6LHK - chains B and C of the 4 polymer chains in the assembly; structure by electron microscopy, 2.65 A resolution.

[Chain B]
Molecule: VP2 protein
Organism: Coxsackievirus A16
Notes: EC 3.4.22.29, 3.6.1.15, 3.4.22.28, 2.7.7.48
UniProt: A0A1D3TZV2 (A0A1D3TZV2_9ENTO); residues 1-254 here correspond to UniProt positions 70-323 (UniProt number = residue number + 69)
Amino-acid sequence (254 residues; numbered 1 to 254; the number before each row is that of its first residue):
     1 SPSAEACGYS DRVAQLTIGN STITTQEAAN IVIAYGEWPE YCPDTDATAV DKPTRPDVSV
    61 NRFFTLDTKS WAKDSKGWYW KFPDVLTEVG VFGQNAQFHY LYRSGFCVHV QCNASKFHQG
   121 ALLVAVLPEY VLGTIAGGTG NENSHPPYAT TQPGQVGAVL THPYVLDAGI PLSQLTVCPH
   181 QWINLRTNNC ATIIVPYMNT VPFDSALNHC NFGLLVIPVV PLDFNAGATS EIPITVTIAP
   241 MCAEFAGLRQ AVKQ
Not modelled in the structure: 1-9

[Chain C]
Molecule: VP3 protein
Organism: Coxsackievirus A16
Notes: EC 3.4.22.29, 3.6.1.15, 3.4.22.28, 2.7.7.48
UniProt: A0A2R4NBT3 (A0A2R4NBT3_9ENTO); residues 1-242 here correspond to UniProt positions 324-565 (UniProt number = residue number + 323)
Amino-acid sequence (242 residues; row label = number of the first residue in the row):
     1 GIPTELKPGT NQFLTTDDGV SAPILPGFHP TPPIHIPGEV HNLLEICRVE TILEVNNLKT
    61 NETTPMQRLC FPVSVQSKTG ELCAAFRADP GRDGPWQSTI LGQLCRYYTQ WSGSLEVTFM
   121 FAGSFMATGK MLIAYTPPGG NVPADRITAM LGTHVIWDFG LQSSVTLVVP WISNTHYRAH
   181 ARAGYFDYYT TGIITIWYQT NYVVPIGAPT TAYIVALAAA QDNFTMKLCK DTEDIEQTAN
   241 IQ

[How chain B and chain C interact]
Contacting residue pairs (64; chain B residue first):
  Y35(B) - G38(C)
  E37(B) - H35(C)  salt bridge
  E37(B) - P37(C)
  D46(B) - I34(C)
  D46(B) - H35(C)
  K116(B) - S124(C)
  K116(B) - F125(C)  hydrogen bond (backbone-backbone)
  K116(B) - M126(C)
  F117(B) - S124(C)
  F117(B) - M126(C)  hydrophobic
  F117(B) - I206(C)
  F117(B) - G207(C)
  F117(B) - A208(C)  hydrophobic
  F117(B) - P209(C)
  H118(B) - S124(C)
  Q119(B) - A122(C)
  Q119(B) - G123(C)
  Q119(B) - S124(C)
  Q119(B) - P209(C)
  Q119(B) - T211(C)  hydrogen bond (side chain-backbone)
  Q119(B) - A212(C)
  N143(B) - Q242(C)
  Y164(B) - E54(C)  hydrogen bond
  Y164(B) - P65(C)
  Y164(B) - M66(C)  hydrophobic
  L172(B) - M66(C)  hydrophobic
  L172(B) - L69(C)  hydrophobic
  S173(B) - T51(C)
  S173(B) - I52(C)  hydrogen bond (backbone-backbone)
  S173(B) - L69(C)
  S173(B) - S98(C)  hydrogen bond (side chain-backbone)
  Q174(B) - T51(C)
  Q174(B) - S98(C)
  Q174(B) - T99(C)
  Q174(B) - I100(C)  hydrogen bond (side chain-backbone)
  T176(B) - V49(C)
  T176(B) - E50(C)  hydrogen bond (side chain-backbone)
  T176(B) - T51(C)
  V177(B) - I46(C)  hydrophobic
  V177(B) - V49(C)  hydrophobic
  W182(B) - M120(C)  hydrophobic
  N184(B) - F121(C)  hydrogen bond (side chain-backbone)
  N184(B) - A122(C)
  R186(B) - F121(C)
  R186(B) - G123(C)
  R186(B) - S124(C)  hydrogen bond (side chain-backbone)
  R186(B) - F125(C)
  R186(B) - A127(C)
  R186(B) - G160(C)  hydrogen bond (side chain-backbone)
  T187(B) - S163(C)
  Y197(B) - P37(C)
  M198(B) - P37(C)  hydrophobic
  N199(B) - I36(C)
  T200(B) - I34(C)
  V201(B) - I34(C)
  P202(B) - I34(C)
  P218(B) - M66(C)
  V220(B) - A122(C)  hydrophobic
  V220(B) - Y213(C)  hydrophobic
  V220(B) - V215(C)  hydrophobic
  D223(B) - P209(C)
  N225(B) - G207(C)
  N225(B) - A208(C)  hydrogen bond (side chain-backbone)
  N225(B) - P209(C)
Also at the interface, not in a pair above, chain B (34 interface residues in all): G120, A121, P163, P196, I217, V219
Also at the interface, not in a pair above, chain C (42 interface residues in all): P33, R68, C70, Q103, Y202, P205

[Overview]
Chain B and chain C form an interface of 34 and 42 residues respectively; the contacts include 11 hydrogen
bonds and 1 salt bridge. Among the polar pairs are E37(B)-H35(C), Q119(B)-T211(C) and Y164(B)-E54(C).
Here chain B is VP2 protein and chain C is VP3 protein, both from Coxsackievirus A16. Entry 6LHK (The cryo-EM
structure of coxsackievirus A16 mature virion in complex with Fab 18A7) was determined by electron microscopy
(same publication as 6LHA, 6LHB, 6LHC, 6LHL, 6LHO and 6LHP).
